PDB entry 7S4Y | X-ray diffraction, 1.71 A resolution | chains A and B

== Chain A ==
Name: Insulin A chain
From: Homo sapiens
Reference sequence: P01308 (INS_HUMAN); residues 1-21 here correspond to UniProt positions 90-110 (UniProt number = residue number + 89)
Chain sequence (21 residues; row label = number of the first residue in the row):
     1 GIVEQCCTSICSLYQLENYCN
Cystine bridges: Cys-6/Cys-11

== Chain B ==
Name: Insulin B chain
From: Homo sapiens
Reference sequence: P01308 (INS_HUMAN); residues 1-30 here correspond to UniProt positions 25-54 (UniProt number = residue number + 24)
Chain sequence (30 residues; each row starts with the number of its first residue):
     1 FVNQHLCGSHLVEALYLVCGERGFFYTPKT
Bound ions: Zn2+ near His-10 (its only coordinating residue here)
What the authors report for this chain:
  - Zn2+ coordination: His-10

== Chain A / chain B interface ==
Pairs across the interface - 39 pairs, chain A then chain B:
  Gly-1(A) / Thr-30(B)
  Ile-2(A) / Leu-11(B)  hydrophobic
  Ile-2(A) / Leu-15(B)  hydrophobic
  Val-3(A) / Pro-28(B)  hydrophobic
  Glu-4(A) / Thr-30(B)  hydrogen bond
  Cys-6(A) / Gln-4(B)
  Cys-6(A) / His-5(B)
  Cys-6(A) / Leu-6(B)  hydrogen bond (backbone-backbone)
  Cys-7(A) / His-5(B)  hydrogen bond (backbone-side chain)
  Cys-7(A) / Leu-6(B)  hydrogen bond (backbone-backbone)
  Cys-7(A) / Cys-7(B)  disulfide
  Thr-8(A) / His-5(B)
  Ser-9(A) / His-5(B)  hydrogen bond (backbone-side chain)
  Ile-10(A) / Asn-3(B)
  Ile-10(A) / Gln-4(B)
  Ile-10(A) / His-5(B)
  Cys-11(A) / Asn-3(B)
  Cys-11(A) / Gln-4(B)  hydrogen bond (backbone-backbone)
  Ser-12(A) / Asn-3(B)
  Leu-13(A) / Val-2(B)
  Leu-13(A) / Val-18(B)
  Tyr-14(A) / Phe-1(B)  hydrophobic
  Leu-16(A) / Leu-6(B)  hydrophobic
  Leu-16(A) / Leu-11(B)  hydrophobic
  Leu-16(A) / Ala-14(B)  hydrophobic
  Leu-16(A) / Leu-15(B)
  Glu-17(A) / Val-18(B)
  Glu-17(A) / Arg-22(B)  salt bridge
  Tyr-19(A) / Leu-15(B)  hydrophobic
  Tyr-19(A) / Phe-24(B)
  Tyr-19(A) / Phe-25(B)  hydrogen bond (backbone-backbone)
  Cys-20(A) / Cys-19(B)  disulfide
  Cys-20(A) / Arg-22(B)
  Cys-20(A) / Gly-23(B)
  Cys-20(A) / Phe-24(B)  hydrophobic
  Asn-21(A) / Arg-22(B)
  Asn-21(A) / Gly-23(B)  hydrogen bond (backbone-backbone)
  Asn-21(A) / Phe-24(B)
  Asn-21(A) / Phe-25(B)  hydrogen bond (side chain-backbone)
Other interface residues (no listed pair), chain A (19 interface residues in all): Asn-18
Other interface residues (no listed pair), chain B (19 interface residues in all): Tyr-26
Cross-chain cystine bridges: Cys-7(A)/Cys-7(B), Cys-20(A)/Cys-19(B)

== Summary ==
The chain A/chain B interface involves 19 residues from each chain, with 2 disulfide bonds, 9 hydrogen bonds
and 1 salt bridge. Polar contacts include Glu-17(A)/Arg-22(B), Glu-4(A)/Thr-30(B) and Cys-7(A)/His-5(B). The
paper reports Zn2+ coordination by His-10(B).
Chain A is Insulin A chain and chain B is Insulin B chain, both from Homo sapiens; the structure, Serial
Macromolecular Crystallography at ALBA Synchrotron Light Source - Insulin, was determined by X-ray diffraction
together with 7S4R, 7S4W and 7S4Z from the same study.
